PDB entry 2HYY | X-ray diffraction, 2.40 A resolution | chain A

[Chain A]
Molecule: Proto-oncogene tyrosine-protein kinase ABL1
From: Homo sapiens
Notes: EC 2.7.10.2
UniProtKB: P00519 (ABL1_HUMAN); residues 228-500 here = UniProt positions 228-500
Chain sequence (273 residues; numbered 228 to 500; the number before each row is that of its first residue):
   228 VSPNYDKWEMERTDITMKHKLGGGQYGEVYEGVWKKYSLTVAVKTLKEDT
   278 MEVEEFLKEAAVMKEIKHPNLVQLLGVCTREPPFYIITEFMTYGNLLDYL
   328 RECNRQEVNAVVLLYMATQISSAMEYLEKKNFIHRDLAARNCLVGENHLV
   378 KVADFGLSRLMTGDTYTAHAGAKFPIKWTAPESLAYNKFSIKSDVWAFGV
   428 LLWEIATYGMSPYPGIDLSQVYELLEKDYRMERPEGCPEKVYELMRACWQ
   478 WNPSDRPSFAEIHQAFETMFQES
Disordered / not traced: 228-234, 275, 499-500
Small-molecule neighbours: sti-571 (STI; 4-(4-methyl-piperazin-1-ylmethyl)-N-[4-methyl-3-(4-pyridin-3-yl-pyrimidin-2-ylamino)-phenyl]-benzamide): Leu-248, Tyr-253, Val-256, Ala-269, Val-270, Lys-271, Glu-286, Val-289, Met-290, Ile-293, Val-299, Ile-313, Thr-315, Glu-316, Phe-317, Met-318, Gly-321, Phe-359, Ile-360, His-361, Arg-362, Leu-370, Ala-380, Asp-381, Phe-382
Reported in the primary citation:
  - binding site for sti-571: Tyr-253, Glu-286, Thr-315, Met-318, Ile-360, His-361, Ala-380
  - disease-associated variants - G250E (Kd 3 uM), Y253H (IC50 > 10 uM), E255K (IC50 = 6.7 uM), E255V, T315I (IC50 > 10 uM), M351T, H396P: decreased binding to sti-571 (citing earlier work)

[Summary]
Chain A binds sti-571. The paper reports a binding site for sti-571 at Tyr-253, Glu-286 and Thr-315 among
others; G250E, Y253H and E255K, among others, reduce binding to sti-571; 7 substitutions were tested in all.
Chain A is Proto-oncogene tyrosine-protein kinase ABL1 (Homo sapiens); the structure, Human Abl kinase domain
in complex with imatinib (STI571, Glivec), was determined by X-ray diffraction together with 2HZ0, 2HZ4, 2HZI
and 2HZN from the same study.
